8U10 - chains a and A of the 58 polymer chains in the assembly; structure by electron microscopy, 3.20 A resolution.

# Chain a
Protein: Portal protein
From: Salmonella phage P22
UniProtKB: P26744 (PORTL_BPP22); numbering as in UniProt (aligned over 1-725)
Amino-acid sequence (725 residues; each row starts with the number of its first residue):
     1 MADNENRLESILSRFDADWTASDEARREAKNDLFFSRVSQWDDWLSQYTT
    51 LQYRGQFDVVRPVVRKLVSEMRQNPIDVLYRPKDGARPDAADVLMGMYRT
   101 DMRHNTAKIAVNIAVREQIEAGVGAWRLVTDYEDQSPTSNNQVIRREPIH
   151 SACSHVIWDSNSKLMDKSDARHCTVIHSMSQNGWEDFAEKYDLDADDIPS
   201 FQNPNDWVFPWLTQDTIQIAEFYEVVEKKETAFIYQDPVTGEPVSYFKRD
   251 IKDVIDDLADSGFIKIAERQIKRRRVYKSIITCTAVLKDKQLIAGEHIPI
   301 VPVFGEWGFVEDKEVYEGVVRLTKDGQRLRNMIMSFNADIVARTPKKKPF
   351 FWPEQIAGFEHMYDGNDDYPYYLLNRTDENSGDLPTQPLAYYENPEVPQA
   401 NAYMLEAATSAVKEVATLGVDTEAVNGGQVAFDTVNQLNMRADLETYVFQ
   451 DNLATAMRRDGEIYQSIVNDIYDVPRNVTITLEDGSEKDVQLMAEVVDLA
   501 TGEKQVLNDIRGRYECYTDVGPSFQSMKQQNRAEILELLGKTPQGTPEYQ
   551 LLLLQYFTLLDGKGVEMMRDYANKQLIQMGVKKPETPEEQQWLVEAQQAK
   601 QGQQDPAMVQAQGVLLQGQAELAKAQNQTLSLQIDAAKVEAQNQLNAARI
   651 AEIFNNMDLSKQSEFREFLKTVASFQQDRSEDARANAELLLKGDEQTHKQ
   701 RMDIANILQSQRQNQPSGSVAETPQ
Disordered / not traced: 1-4, 421-444, 481-491, 584-725
From the paper describing this entry:
  - conformationally variable residues: Trp-41 to Gln-52, Ser-200 to Ile-217

# Chain A
Protein: Major capsid protein
From: Salmonella phage P22
UniProtKB: P26747 (CAPSD_BPP22); residue numbers follow UniProt; this construct covers 1-430
Amino-acid sequence (430 residues; row label = number of the first residue in the row):
     1 MALNEGQIVTLAVDEIIETISAITPMAQKAKKYTPPAASMQRSSNTIWMP
    51 VEQESPTQEGWDLTDKATGLLELNVAVNMGEPDNDFFQLRADDLRDETAY
   101 RRRIQSAARKLANNVELKVANMAAEMGSLVITSPDAIGTNTADAWNFVAD
   151 AEEIMFSRELNRDMGTSYFFNPQDYKKAGYDLTKRDIFGRIPEEAYRDGT
   201 IQRQVAGFDDVLRSPKLPVLTKSTATGITVSGAQSFKPVAWQLDNDGNKV
   251 NVDNRFATVTLSATTGMKRGDKISFAGVKFLGQMAKNVLAQDATFSVVRV
   301 VDGTHVEITPKPVALDDVSLSPEQRAYANVNTSLADAMAVNILNVKDART
   351 NVFWADDAIRIVSQPIPANHELFAGMKTTSFSIPDVGLNGIFATQGDIST
   401 LSGLCRIALWYGVNATRPEAIGVGLPGQTA
Disordered / not traced: 1

# Interface between chain a and chain A
Contacting residue pairs (39):
  Glu-9(a) / Thr-98(A)
  Asp-16(a) / Arg-101(A)  salt bridge
  Asp-23(a) / Lys-377(A)  salt bridge
  Arg-27(a) / Lys-377(A)
  Trp-44(a) / Ala-37(A)
  Trp-44(a) / Pro-365(A)  hydrophobic
  Leu-45(a) / Pro-365(A)  hydrophobic
  Leu-45(a) / Ile-366(A)
  Leu-45(a) / Pro-367(A)  hydrophobic
  Leu-45(a) / Ala-368(A)  hydrogen bond (backbone-backbone)
  Leu-45(a) / Asn-369(A)
  Ser-46(a) / Ser-39(A)  hydrogen bond (backbone-side chain)
  Ser-46(a) / Pro-367(A)
  Ser-46(a) / Asn-369(A)
  Gln-47(a) / Ser-39(A)
  Gln-47(a) / Arg-42(A)
  Gln-47(a) / Pro-367(A)
  Gln-47(a) / Asn-369(A)  hydrogen bond
  Gln-47(a) / His-370(A)
  Gln-47(a) / Glu-371(A)
  Tyr-48(a) / Arg-42(A)
  Tyr-48(a) / Glu-371(A)  hydrogen bond
  Thr-49(a) / Arg-42(A)  hydrogen bond (backbone-side chain)
  Thr-50(a) / Arg-42(A)
  Asn-203(a) / Ser-380(A)  hydrogen bond
  Asn-203(a) / Ser-382(A)
  Asn-205(a) / Ser-380(A)
  Trp-207(a) / Thr-34(A)
  Trp-207(a) / Ser-363(A)
  Trp-207(a) / Pro-365(A)  hydrophobic
  Trp-207(a) / Asn-389(A)
  Pro-210(a) / Pro-36(A)  hydrophobic
  Leu-212(a) / Tyr-33(A)  hydrophobic
  Leu-212(a) / Thr-34(A)
  Thr-216(a) / Ser-382(A)  hydrogen bond (backbone-side chain)
  Thr-216(a) / Ile-383(A)
  Thr-216(a) / Asn-389(A)
  Gln-218(a) / Ser-382(A)  hydrogen bond
  Thr-284(a) / Gln-105(A)
Other interface residues (no listed pair), chain a (28 interface residues in all): Leu-12, Ile-198, Gln-202, Asp-206, Trp-211, Thr-213, Gln-214, Asp-215, Cys-283
Other interface residues (no listed pair), chain A (31 interface residues in all): Lys-32, Pro-35, Asp-96, Glu-97, Gln-364, Thr-379, Pro-384, Gly-387, Leu-388
The authors on this interface:
  - interface residues, chain A: Lys-32(A), Asp-96(A), Gln-364(A)

# Overview
Chain a and chain A form an interface of 28 and 31 residues respectively; the contacts include 8 hydrogen
bonds and 2 salt bridges. Among the polar pairs are Asp-16(a)/Arg-101(A), Asp-23(a)/Lys-377(A) and
Ser-46(a)/Ser-39(A). From the paper: interface residues Lys-32(A), Asp-96(A) and Gln-364(A); conformational
variability at Trp-41(a) and Ser-200(a).
Chain a is Portal protein and chain A is Major capsid protein, both from Salmonella phage P22; the structure,
In situ cryo-EM structure of bacteriophage P22 gp1:gp4:gp5:gp10:gp9 N-term complex in conformation 1 at 3.2A
resolution, was determined by electron microscopy, deposited together with 8TVR, 8TVU, 8U1O and 8U11.
